PDB entry 8SOS | X-ray diffraction, 2.33 A resolution | chains A and B of the 3 polymer chains in the assembly

# Chain A
Name: Antigen-presenting glycoprotein CD1d
Organism: Homo sapiens
UniProtKB: P15813 (CD1D_HUMAN); residues 5-278 here correspond to UniProt positions 23-296 (UniProt number = residue number + 18)
Sequence (347 residues; numbered 4 to 350; the number before each row is that of its first residue):
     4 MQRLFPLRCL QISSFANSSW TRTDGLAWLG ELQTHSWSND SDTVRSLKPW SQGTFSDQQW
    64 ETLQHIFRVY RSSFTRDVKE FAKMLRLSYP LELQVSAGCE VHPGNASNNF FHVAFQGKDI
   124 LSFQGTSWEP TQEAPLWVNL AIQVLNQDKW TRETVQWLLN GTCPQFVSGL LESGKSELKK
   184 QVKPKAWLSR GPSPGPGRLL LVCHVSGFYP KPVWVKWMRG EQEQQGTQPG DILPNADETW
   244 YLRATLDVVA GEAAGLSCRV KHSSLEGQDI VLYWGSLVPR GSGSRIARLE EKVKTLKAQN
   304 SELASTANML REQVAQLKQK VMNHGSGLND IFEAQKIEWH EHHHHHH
Not modelled in the structure: 4-6, 107, 279-350
Disulfide bonds: Cys-102/Cys-166, Cys-206/Cys-261
Covalent attachments: N-acetylglucosamine (NAG) linked to Asn-20, Asn-42
Differences from the reference sequence: initiating methionine (4)
Ligand contacts: sphingomyelin (FO4): Cys-12, Leu-13, Gln-14, Gly-28, Leu-29, Ala-30, His-38, Trp-40, Val-47, Trp-63, Leu-66, Ile-69, Phe-70, Val-72, Tyr-73, Ser-76, Phe-77, Arg-79, Asp-80, Val-81, Phe-84, Ala-85, Leu-90, Leu-94, Leu-96, Val-98, Ala-100, Phe-114, Val-116, Phe-118, Ile-123, Leu-124, Trp-131, Trp-140, Leu-148, Asp-151, Thr-154, Thr-157, Val-158, Leu-161, Thr-165, Cys-166, Phe-169
UniProt features mapped onto this chain:
  - binding site (a D-galactosylceramide): Asp-80, Asp-151 to Thr-154
  - glycosylation (N-linked (GlcNAc...) asparagine): Asn-20, Asn-42, Asn-108, Asn-163

# Chain B
Name: Beta-2-microglobulin
Organism: Homo sapiens
UniProtKB: P61769 (B2MG_HUMAN); residues 1-99 here correspond to UniProt positions 21-119 (UniProt number = residue number + 20)
Sequence (100 residues; each row starts with the number of its first residue; numbering starts at 0):
     0 MIQRTPKIQV YSRHPAENGK SNFLNCYVSG FHPSDIEVDL LKNGERIEKV EHSDLSFSKD
    60 WSFYLLYYTE FTPTEKDEYA CRVNHVTLSQ PKIVKWDRDM
Not modelled in the structure: 0, 99
Disulfide bonds: Cys-25/Cys-80
Differences from the reference sequence: initiating methionine (0)
UniProt features mapped onto this chain:
  - modified residue: Gln-2 (Pyrrolidone carboxylic acid)
  - glycosylation: Ile-1 (N-linked (Glc) (glycation) isoleucine), Lys-19 (N-linked (Glc) (glycation) lysine), Lys-41 (N-linked (Glc) (glycation) lysine), Lys-48 (N-linked (Glc) (glycation) lysine), Lys-58 (N-linked (Glc) (glycation) lysine), Lys-91 (N-linked (Glc) (glycation) lysine), Lys-94 (N-linked (Glc) (glycation) lysine)

# How chain A and chain B interact
Residue-residue contacts (52):
  Leu-13(A) with Ser-55(B); Phe-56(B)
  Gln-14(A) with Phe-56(B)
  Ile-15(A) with Leu-54(B); Phe-56(B), hydrophobic; Phe-62(B), hydrophobic
  Leu-29(A) with Leu-54(B); Ser-55(B)
  Trp-31(A) with Ser-55(B), hydrogen bond; Tyr-63(B)
  Gln-36(A) with Asp-53(B), hydrogen bond
  Ser-39(A) with Asp-53(B), hydrogen bond
  Glu-95(A) with His-31(B), salt bridge; Phe-62(B)
  Gln-97(A) with Phe-56(B); Trp-60(B), hydrogen bond (side chain-backbone); Phe-62(B)
  Val-98(A) with Phe-56(B)
  Ser-99(A) with Trp-60(B)
  His-115(A) with Trp-60(B)
  Ala-117(A) with Trp-60(B)
  Gln-119(A) with Ile-1(B); His-31(B)
  Gly-120(A) with Ile-1(B); His-31(B); Trp-60(B)
  Lys-121(A) with Ile-1(B)
  Asp-122(A) with Trp-60(B), hydrogen bond
  Trp-190(A) with His-13(B); Pro-14(B)
  Ser-192(A) with Asp-98(B)
  Arg-193(A) with Asp-98(B), salt bridge
  His-207(A) with Asp-98(B)
  Ser-209(A) with Arg-12(B), hydrogen bond (side chain-backbone)
  Gly-210(A) with Arg-12(B)
  Asp-234(A) with Lys-6(B), salt bridge; Gln-8(B), hydrogen bond
  Leu-236(A) with Gln-8(B); Tyr-10(B); Tyr-26(B), hydrophobic
  Pro-237(A) with Tyr-10(B), hydrogen bond (backbone-side chain); Tyr-26(B), hydrophobic; Leu-65(B)
  Asn-238(A) with Tyr-10(B); Arg-12(B); Asn-24(B), hydrogen bond; Leu-65(B)
  Ala-239(A) with Leu-65(B); Tyr-67(B), hydrophobic
  Asp-240(A) with Arg-12(B), salt bridge
  Thr-242(A) with Arg-12(B)
  Tyr-244(A) with Tyr-10(B), hydrophobic
Interface residues without a listed pair, chain A (32 interface residues in all): Val-116
Interface residues without a listed pair, chain B (22 interface residues in all): Ser-11, Lys-58

# Overview
32 residues of chain A face 22 of chain B across their interface; the contacts include 9 hydrogen bonds and 4
salt bridges. Polar pairs include Glu-95(A)/His-31(B), Arg-193(A)/Asp-98(B) and Asp-234(A)/Lys-6(B). Chain A
binds sphingomyelin. Covalently linked N-acetylglucosamine: at Asn-20(A) and Asn-42(A).
Chain A is Antigen-presenting glycoprotein CD1d and chain B is Beta-2-microglobulin, both from Homo sapiens;
the structure, Human CD1d presenting sphingomyelin C24:1 in complex with VHH nanobody 1D17, was determined by
X-ray diffraction.
